Entry 7Z1X (X-ray diffraction, 1.86 A resolution); this record covers chains C and E of the 6 polymer chains in the assembly.

Chain C:
Protein: Vhh-6
From: Lama glama
Notes: antibody fragment or engineered binder
Sequence (141 residues; each row starts with the number of its first residue):
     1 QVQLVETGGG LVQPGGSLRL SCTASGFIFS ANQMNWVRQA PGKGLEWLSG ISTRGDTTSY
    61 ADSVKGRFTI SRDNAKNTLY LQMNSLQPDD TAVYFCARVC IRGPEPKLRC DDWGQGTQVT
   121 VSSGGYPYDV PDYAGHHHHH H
Not modelled in the structure: 123-141
Disulfide bonds: Cys22-Cys96, Cys100-Cys110

Chain E:
Protein: Vhh-2
From: Lama glama
Notes: antibody fragment or engineered binder
Sequence (132 residues; row label = number of the first residue in the row):
     1 QVQLVESGGG LVQPGGSLRL SCVDSRSWIN VYGANWYRQA PGKERELVAA LTSGGTTNYA
    61 DSVKGRFTIS RDNAKNTVYL QMRDLKPEDT AVYYCNLERY TGSSVYPWGQ GTQVTVSSGG
   121 LPETGGHHHH HH
Not modelled in the structure: 1, 118-132
Disulfide bonds: Cys22-Cys95

Chain C / chain E interface:
Contacting residue pairs (10):
  Gln3(C) with Ser27(E), hydrogen bond; Trp28(E); Val31(E)
  Val5(C) with Val31(E), hydrophobic
  Ser25(C) with Ser27(E)
  Ala75(C) with Ala74(E)
  Lys76(C) with Arg71(E), hydrogen bond (side chain-backbone); Asp72(E); Asn73(E), hydrogen bond (backbone-side chain)
  Asn77(C) with Asn73(E), hydrogen bond
Other interface residues (no listed pair), chain C (7 interface residues in all): Thr23

In short:
The chain C/chain E interface involves 7 residues from each chain; the contacts include 4 hydrogen bonds.
Among the polar pairs are Gln3(C)-Ser27(E), Lys76(C)-Arg71(E) and Lys76(C)-Asn73(E).
Chain C is Vhh-6 and chain E is Vhh-2, both from Lama glama; the structure, Crystal structure of human
Gasdermin D complexed with nanobodies VHH-2 and VHH-6, was determined by X-ray diffraction.
